6V55 - chains A and Q; structure by X-ray diffraction, 2.38 A resolution.

Chain A:
Name: Adhesion G-protein coupled receptor G6
From: Danio rerio
Reference sequence: C6KFA3 (AGRG6_DANRE); numbering as in UniProt; present here: 37-376, 400-839
Amino-acid sequence (788 residues; numbered 37 to 847; 23 numbers in that range are skipped by the numbering (no residue carries them; nothing is unmodelled there); the number before each row is that of its first residue):
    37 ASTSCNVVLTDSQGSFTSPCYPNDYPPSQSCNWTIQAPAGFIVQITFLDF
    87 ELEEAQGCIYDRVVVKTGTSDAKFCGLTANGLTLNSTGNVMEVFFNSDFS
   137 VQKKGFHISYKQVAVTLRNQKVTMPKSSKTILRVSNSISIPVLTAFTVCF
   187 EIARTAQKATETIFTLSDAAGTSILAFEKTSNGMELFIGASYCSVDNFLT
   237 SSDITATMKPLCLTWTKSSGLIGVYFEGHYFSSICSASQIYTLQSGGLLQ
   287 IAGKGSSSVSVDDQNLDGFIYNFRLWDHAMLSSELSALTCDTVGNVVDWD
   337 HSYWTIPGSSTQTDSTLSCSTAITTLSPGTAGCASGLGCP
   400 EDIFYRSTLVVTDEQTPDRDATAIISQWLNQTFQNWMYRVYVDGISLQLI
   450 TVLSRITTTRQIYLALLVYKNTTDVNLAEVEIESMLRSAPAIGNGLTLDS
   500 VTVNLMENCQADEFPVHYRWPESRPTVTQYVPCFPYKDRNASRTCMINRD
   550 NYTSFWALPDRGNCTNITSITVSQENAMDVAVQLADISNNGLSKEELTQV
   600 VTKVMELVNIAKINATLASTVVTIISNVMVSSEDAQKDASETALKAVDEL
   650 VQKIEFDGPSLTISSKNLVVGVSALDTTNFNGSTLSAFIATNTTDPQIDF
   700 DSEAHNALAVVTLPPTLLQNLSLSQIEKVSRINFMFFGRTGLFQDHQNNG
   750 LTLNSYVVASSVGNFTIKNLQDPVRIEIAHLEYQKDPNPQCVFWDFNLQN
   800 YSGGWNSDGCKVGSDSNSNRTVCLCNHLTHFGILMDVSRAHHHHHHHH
Disordered / not traced: 37-38, 352-367, 473-476, 828-847
Disulfide bonds: Cys41-Cys67, Cys94-Cys111, Cys229-Cys271, Cys369-Cys375, Cys508-Cys544, Cys532-Cys563, Cys790-Cys822, Cys809-Cys824
Covalently attached groups: N-acetylglucosamine (NAG) linked to Asn68, Asn121, Asn429, Asn539, Asn550, Asn562, Asn565, Asn613, Asn719, Asn763, Asn818
Differences from the reference sequence: conflict Ala37 (Ser in C6KFA3), Phe234 (Leu in C6KFA3), Glu263 (Gly in C6KFA3), Ile461 (Thr in C6KFA3), Trp804 (Cys in C6KFA3); expression tag (840-847)
Metal / ion sites: Ca2+: Glu89, Asp97, Asp134, Ser136, Val137
Swiss-Prot annotation at these positions:
  - region: His829 to Ser837 (Stachel)
  - binding site (Ca(2+)): Glu89, Asp97, Asp134, Ser136, Val137
  - site: Leu827, Thr828 (Cleavage)
  - glycosylation (N-linked (GlcNAc...) asparagine): Asn68, Asn121, Asn429, Asn470, Asn539, Asn550, Asn562, Asn565, Asn613, Asn680, Asn691, Asn719, Asn763, Asn799, Asn818
  - mutagenesis: Asp134 to Phe135 (Knockin fishes display impaired myelination of the peripheral nervous system), Gly831 to Ile832 (In stl215; mutants develop swollen ears, fail to express mbp and do not myelinate peripheral axons)
From the paper describing this entry:
  - Ca2+ coordination: Glu89, Asp97, Asp134, Ser136, Val137
  - contacts within the chain: Tyr61-Asp97, Glu89-Lys536, Asp134-Lys536
  - mutagenesis - D134A/F135A: unchanged signaling in response to (-ss) isoform
  - conformationally variable residues (order/disorder transition): Cys355 to Ala367

Chain Q:
Name: Adhesion G-protein coupled receptor G6
From: Danio rerio
Reference sequence: C6KFA3 (AGRG6_DANRE); residues 828-839 here = UniProt positions 828-839
Amino-acid sequence (12 residues; numbered 828 to 839; the number before each row is that of its first residue):
   828 THFGILMDVSRA
Disordered / not traced: 835-839
Swiss-Prot annotation at these positions:
  - region: His829 to Ser837 (Stachel)
  - mutagenesis: Gly831 to Ile832 (In stl215; mutants develop swollen ears, fail to express mbp and do not myelinate peripheral axons)

How chain A and chain Q interact:
Residue-residue contacts - 53 pairs, chain A then chain Q:
  Asp647(A) - His829(Q)  salt bridge
  Phe736(A) - His829(Q)
  Phe742(A) - His829(Q)
  Asn747(A) - Leu833(Q)
  Leu750(A) - Leu833(Q)  hydrophobic
  Leu750(A) - Met834(Q)
  Thr751(A) - Leu833(Q)
  Thr751(A) - Met834(Q)  hydrogen bond (backbone-backbone)
  Leu752(A) - Gly831(Q)
  Leu752(A) - Ile832(Q)
  Leu752(A) - Leu833(Q)  hydrophobic
  Asn753(A) - Ile832(Q)  hydrogen bond (backbone-backbone)
  Asn753(A) - Met834(Q)
  Ser754(A) - Ile832(Q)
  Tyr755(A) - Phe830(Q)
  Val756(A) - His829(Q)
  Val756(A) - Phe830(Q)
  Val757(A) - Thr828(Q)
  Val757(A) - His829(Q)
  Val757(A) - Phe830(Q)  hydrogen bond (backbone-backbone)
  Ala758(A) - Thr828(Q)
  Ala758(A) - His829(Q)
  Ser759(A) - Thr828(Q)  hydrogen bond (backbone-backbone)
  Thr765(A) - Thr828(Q)
  Ile775(A) - Phe830(Q)  hydrophobic
  Ile777(A) - Phe830(Q)
  Ile777(A) - Gly831(Q)
  Ile777(A) - Ile832(Q)  hydrophobic
  His779(A) - Met834(Q)
  Pro786(A) - Met834(Q)  hydrophobic
  Pro788(A) - Ile832(Q)  hydrophobic
  Pro788(A) - Leu833(Q)
  Pro788(A) - Met834(Q)  hydrophobic
  Gln789(A) - Ile832(Q)
  Gln789(A) - Leu833(Q)  hydrogen bond (backbone-backbone)
  Cys790(A) - Gly831(Q)
  Val791(A) - Phe830(Q)
  Val791(A) - Gly831(Q)  hydrogen bond (backbone-backbone)
  Val791(A) - Leu833(Q)  hydrophobic
  Phe792(A) - Thr828(Q)
  Phe792(A) - His829(Q)
  Phe792(A) - Phe830(Q)  hydrophobic
  Trp793(A) - His829(Q)  hydrogen bond (backbone-backbone)
  Phe795(A) - His829(Q)
  Trp804(A) - His829(Q)
  Trp804(A) - Phe830(Q)
  Trp804(A) - Gly831(Q)
  Trp804(A) - Leu833(Q)
  Thr820(A) - Ile832(Q)
  Cys822(A) - Ile832(Q)  hydrophobic
  Cys824(A) - Phe830(Q)  hydrophobic
  His826(A) - Phe830(Q)
  Leu827(A) - Thr828(Q)
Other interface residues (no listed pair), chain A (36 interface residues in all): Leu643, Ser760, Asn787, Cys809

In short:
36 residues of chain A face 7 of chain Q across their interface, with 7 hydrogen bonds and 1 salt bridge.
Among the polar pairs are Asp647(A)-His829(Q), Thr751(A)-Met834(Q) and Asn753(A)-Ile832(Q). From the paper:
D134A/F135A of chain A leave signaling in response to (-ss) isoform unchanged; Ca2+ coordination by Glu89(A),
Asp97(A) and Asp134(A) among others.
Here chain A is Adhesion G-protein coupled receptor G6 and chain Q is Adhesion G-protein coupled receptor G6,
both from Danio rerio. Entry 6V55 (Full extracellular region of zebrafish Gpr126/Adgrg6) was determined by
X-ray diffraction.
